PDB entry 8UCM | electron microscopy, 3.14 A resolution | chains e and f of the 10 polymer chains in the assembly

[Chain e]
Molecule: Cytochrome c oxidase subunit 5
From: Komagataella pastoris
UniProtKB: F2QVW8 (F2QVW8_KOMPC); numbering as in UniProt (aligned over 28-151)
Chain sequence (124 residues; row label = number of the first residue in the row):
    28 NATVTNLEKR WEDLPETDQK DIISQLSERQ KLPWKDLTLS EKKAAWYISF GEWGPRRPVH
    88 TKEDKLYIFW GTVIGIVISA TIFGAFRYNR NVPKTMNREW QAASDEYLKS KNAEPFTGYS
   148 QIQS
Residues lining bound ligands: phosphatidylethanolamine (PTY): Pro85, His87, Lys92, Ile95, Phe96, Thr99

[Chain f]
Molecule: Cytochrome c oxidase subunit 6
From: Komagataella pastoris
UniProtKB: F2QVA2 (F2QVA2_KOMPC); residue numbers follow UniProt; this construct covers 42-141
Chain sequence (100 residues; each row starts with the number of its first residue):
    42 EETYEEFSQR YEKEFDEAYD LFEVQRVLNN CFSYDIVPSP AVIGKALNAC RRVNDYATAV
   102 RVFEGLKHKV ETKEQYDAYL EELKDVREEL GIDLKEELFP

[How chain e and chain f interact]
Contacting residue pairs - 24 pairs, chain e then chain f:
  Glu35(e) with Pro141(f)
  Gln57(e) with Arg92(f), hydrogen bond (backbone-side chain); Asn95(f); Asp96(f)
  Lys58(e) with Arg92(f), hydrogen bond (backbone-side chain); Asn95(f)
  Leu59(e) with Arg92(f)
  Pro60(e) with Arg92(f)
  Trp61(e) with Arg92(f); Asp96(f); Tyr97(f), hydrophobic; Leu131(f)
  Lys62(e) with Glu129(f), hydrogen bond (side chain-backbone)
  Leu66(e) with Leu139(f), hydrophobic
  Lys69(e) with Tyr97(f); Asp134(f), salt bridge
  Ala72(e) with Ala98(f)
  Trp73(e) with Arg102(f); Lys136(f); Pro141(f), hydrophobic
  Ser76(e) with Ala98(f)
  Phe77(e) with Ala98(f), hydrophobic; Thr99(f); Arg102(f)
Interface residues without a listed pair, chain e (15 interface residues in all): Lys70, Arg83
Interface residues without a listed pair, chain f (21 interface residues in all): Gln66, Cys91, Ala100, Val101, Glu105, Gly132, Ile133, Phe140

[Overview]
15 residues of chain e face 21 of chain f across their interface, with 3 hydrogen bonds and 1 salt bridge.
Among the polar pairs are Lys69(e)-Asp134(f), Gln57(e)-Arg92(f) and Lys58(e)-Arg92(f). Chain e binds
phosphatidylethanolamine.
Here chain e is Cytochrome c oxidase subunit 5 and chain f is Cytochrome c oxidase subunit 6, both from
Komagataella pastoris. Entry 8UCM (Komagataella pastoris Cytochrome c oxidase in complex with human VMAT2 and
Reserpine) was determined by electron microscopy.
